Entry 3HE8 (X-ray diffraction, 1.90 A resolution); this record covers chains A and B.

# Chain A (and B)
Molecule: Ribose-5-phosphate isomerase
Source organism: Clostridium thermocellum
Notes: EC 5.3.1.6; chain B of this document is another copy of the same molecule, construct and numbering; everything in this record applies to it too
UniProt: A3DIL8 (A3DIL8_CLOTH); numbering as in UniProt (aligned over 1-149)
Chain sequence (149 residues; each row starts with the number of its first residue):
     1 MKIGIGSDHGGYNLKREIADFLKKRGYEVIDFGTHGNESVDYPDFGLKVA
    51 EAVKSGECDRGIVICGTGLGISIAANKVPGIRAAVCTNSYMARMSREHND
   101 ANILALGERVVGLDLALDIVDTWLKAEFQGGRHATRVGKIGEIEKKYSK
Disordered / not traced: 149

# Chain A / chain B interface
Residue-residue contacts (84; chain A residue first):
  H9(A) with R136(B)
  S39(A) with R136(B), hydrogen bond
  V40(A) with R136(B), hydrogen bond (backbone-side chain)
  D41(A) with R136(B), salt bridge; K139(B), salt bridge
  Y42(A) with N99(B), hydrogen bond; R136(B); I140(B)
  P43(A) with R136(B); K139(B); I140(B), hydrophobic; I143(B)
  D44(A) with K139(B), salt bridge
  L47(A) with I143(B), hydrophobic
  E51(A) with K146(B), salt bridge; Y147(B), hydrogen bond
  K54(A) with Y147(B)
  T67(A) with Y90(B); M91(B); M94(B)
  L69(A) with A84(B), hydrophobic; V85(B); M91(B); S95(B); N99(B)
  G70(A) with N99(B)
  I73(A) with N76(B); A83(B)
  A74(A) with I143(B)
  N76(A) with I73(B); K77(B), hydrogen bond (backbone-side chain)
  K77(A) with N76(B), hydrogen bond (side chain-backbone); V78(B), hydrogen bond (side chain-backbone); I81(B), hydrogen bond (side chain-backbone); I140(B); I143(B); E144(B), salt bridge
  V78(A) with K77(B), hydrogen bond (backbone-side chain)
  P79(A) with Y147(B)
  I81(A) with K77(B), hydrogen bond (backbone-side chain)
  A83(A) with I73(B)
  A84(A) with L69(B), hydrophobic
  V85(A) with L69(B); V85(B), hydrophobic; M91(B), hydrophobic
  T87(A) with T87(B), hydrogen bond; M91(B)
  N88(A) with V110(B)
  Y90(A) with R109(B); V110(B), hydrophobic
  M91(A) with T67(B); L69(B); T87(B); V110(B), hydrophobic
  M94(A) with T67(B)
  S95(A) with L69(B)
  N99(A) with Y42(B), hydrogen bond; L69(B); G70(B)
  R109(A) with Y90(B)
  V110(A) with N88(B); Y90(B), hydrophobic; M91(B), hydrophobic
  R136(A) with H9(B); S39(B), hydrogen bond; V40(B), hydrogen bond (side chain-backbone); D41(B), salt bridge; Y42(B); P43(B)
  K139(A) with D41(B), salt bridge; P43(B); D44(B), salt bridge
  I140(A) with Y42(B); P43(B), hydrophobic
  I143(A) with P43(B); A74(B); K77(B)
  E144(A) with K77(B), salt bridge
  K146(A) with E51(B), salt bridge
  Y147(A) with E51(B), hydrogen bond; P79(B); S148(B)
  S148(A) with Y147(B); S148(B)
Interface residues without a listed pair, chain A (46 interface residues in all): G80, R82, C86, H98, T135, V137
Interface residues without a listed pair, chain B (45 interface residues in all): L47, G80, R82, C86, H98, T135, V137

# Overview
46 residues of chain A and 45 residues of chain B are in contact, with 15 hydrogen bonds and 10 salt bridges.
Among the polar pairs are D41(A)-R136(B), D41(A)-K139(B) and D44(A)-K139(B).
Chain A and chain B are both Ribose-5-phosphate isomerase (Clostridium thermocellum); the structure,
Structural study of Clostridium thermocellum Ribose-5-Phosphate Isomerase B, was determined by X-ray
diffraction (same publication as 3PH3, 3PH4 and 3HEE).
